Entry 6LDH (X-ray diffraction, 2.00 A resolution); this record covers chain A.

Chain A:
Molecule: M4 apo-lactate dehydrogenase
Source organism: Squalus acanthias
Notes: EC 1.1.1.27
UniProt: P00341 (LDHA_SQUAC); residues 1-329 here = UniProt positions 1-329
Chain sequence (330 residues; row label = number of the first residue in the row; numbering starts at 0):
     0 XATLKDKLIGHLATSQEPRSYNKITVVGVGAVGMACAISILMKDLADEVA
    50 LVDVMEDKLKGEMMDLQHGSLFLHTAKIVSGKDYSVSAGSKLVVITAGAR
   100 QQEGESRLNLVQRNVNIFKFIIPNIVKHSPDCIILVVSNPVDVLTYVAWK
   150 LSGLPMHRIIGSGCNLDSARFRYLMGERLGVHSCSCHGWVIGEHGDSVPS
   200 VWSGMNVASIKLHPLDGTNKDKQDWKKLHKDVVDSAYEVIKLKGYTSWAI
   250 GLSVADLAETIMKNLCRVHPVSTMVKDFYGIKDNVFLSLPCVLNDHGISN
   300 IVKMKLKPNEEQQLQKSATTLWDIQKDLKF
Differences from the reference sequence: conflict N205 (Trp in P00341), V206 (Asn in P00341), S208 (Leu in P00341), I209 (Lys in P00341), K210 (Glu in P00341), L214 (Glu in P00341), D215 (Leu in P00341), N308 (Asp in P00341)
Modified / non-standard residues: ACE (acetyl group) at position 0

In short:
Chain A is M4 apo-lactate dehydrogenase (Squalus acanthias); the structure, Refined crystal structure of
dogfish M4 apo-lactate dehydrogenase, was determined by X-ray diffraction, deposited together with 1LDM and
8LDH.
